PDB entry 4XVE | X-ray diffraction, 1.55 A resolution | chain A

[Chain A]
Molecule: Aldo-keto reductase family 1 member C3
Organism: Homo sapiens
Notes: EC 1.1.1.64
Reference sequence: P42330 (AK1C3_HUMAN); residues 1-323 here = UniProt positions 1-323
Chain sequence (331 residues; numbered 1 to 331; the number before each row is that of its first residue):
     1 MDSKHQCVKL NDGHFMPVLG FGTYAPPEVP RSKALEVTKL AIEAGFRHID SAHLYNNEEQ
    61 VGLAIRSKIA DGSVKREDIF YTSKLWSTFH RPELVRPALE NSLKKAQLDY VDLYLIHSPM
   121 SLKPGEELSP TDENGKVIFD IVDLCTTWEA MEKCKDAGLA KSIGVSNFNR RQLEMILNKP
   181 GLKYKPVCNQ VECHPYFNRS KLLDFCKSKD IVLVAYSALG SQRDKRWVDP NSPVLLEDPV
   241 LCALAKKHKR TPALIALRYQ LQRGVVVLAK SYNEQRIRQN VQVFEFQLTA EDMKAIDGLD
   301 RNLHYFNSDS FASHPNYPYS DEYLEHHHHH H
Disordered / not traced: 1-5, 321-331
Differences from the reference sequence: expression tag (324-331)
UniProt features mapped onto this chain:
  - active site: Tyr55 (Proton donor)
  - binding site (NADP(+)): Thr23, Tyr24, Asp50, Ser166, Asn167, Gln190, Tyr216 to Gln222, Lys270 to Tyr272, Arg276 to Asn280
  - binding site (substrate): His117
  - site: Leu54 (Important for substrate specificity), Lys84 (Lowers pKa of active site Tyr), Trp227 (Involved in ligand recognition and product release), Phe306 (Involved in ligand recognition and product release)
Residues lining bound ligands:
  - NADP (NAP; NADP nicotinamide-adenine-dinucleotide phosphate): Gly22, Thr23, Tyr24, Asp50, Tyr55, Lys84, His117, Ser166, Asn167, Gln190, Tyr216, Ser217, Ala218, Leu219, Gly220, Ser221, Gln222, Leu236, Ala253, Leu268, Ala269, Lys270, Ser271, Tyr272, Asn273, Arg276, Gln279, Asn280, Phe306
  - WDS (3-pentyl-2-[(pyridin-2-ylmethyl)sulfanyl]-7-(pyrrolidin-1-ylcarbonyl)quinazolin-4(3H)-one): Tyr24, Pro27, Leu54, Trp86, Ser118, Pro119, Met120, Leu122, Ser129, Val137, Phe139, Asn167, Tyr216, Arg226, Trp227, Phe306, Ser310, Phe311, His314, Tyr317, Pro318, Tyr319

[In short]
Chain A binds NADP and compound WDS. UniProt lists active-site residue Tyr55, 21 NADP+-binding residues and
substrate-binding residue His117.
Chain A is Aldo-keto reductase family 1 member C3 (Homo sapiens); the structure, 17beta-HSD5 in complex with
3-pentyl-2-[(pyridin-2-ylmethyl)sulfanyl]-7-(pyrrolidin-1-ylcarbonyl)quinazolin-4(3H)-one, was determined by
X-ray diffraction together with 4WDT, 4WDU, 4WDW, 4WDX and 4XVD from the same study.
